7DCX - chains D and G of the 9 polymer chains in the assembly; structure by electron microscopy, 5.90 A resolution (low resolution: residue-level contacts below are approximate; hydrogen-bond / salt-bridge calls are withheld).

[Chain D]
Molecule: Spike glycoprotein
From: Severe acute respiratory syndrome coronavirus 2
UniProtKB: P0DTC2 (SPIKE_SARS2); residue numbers follow UniProt; this construct covers 1-1208
Sequence (1261 residues; each row starts with the number of its first residue):
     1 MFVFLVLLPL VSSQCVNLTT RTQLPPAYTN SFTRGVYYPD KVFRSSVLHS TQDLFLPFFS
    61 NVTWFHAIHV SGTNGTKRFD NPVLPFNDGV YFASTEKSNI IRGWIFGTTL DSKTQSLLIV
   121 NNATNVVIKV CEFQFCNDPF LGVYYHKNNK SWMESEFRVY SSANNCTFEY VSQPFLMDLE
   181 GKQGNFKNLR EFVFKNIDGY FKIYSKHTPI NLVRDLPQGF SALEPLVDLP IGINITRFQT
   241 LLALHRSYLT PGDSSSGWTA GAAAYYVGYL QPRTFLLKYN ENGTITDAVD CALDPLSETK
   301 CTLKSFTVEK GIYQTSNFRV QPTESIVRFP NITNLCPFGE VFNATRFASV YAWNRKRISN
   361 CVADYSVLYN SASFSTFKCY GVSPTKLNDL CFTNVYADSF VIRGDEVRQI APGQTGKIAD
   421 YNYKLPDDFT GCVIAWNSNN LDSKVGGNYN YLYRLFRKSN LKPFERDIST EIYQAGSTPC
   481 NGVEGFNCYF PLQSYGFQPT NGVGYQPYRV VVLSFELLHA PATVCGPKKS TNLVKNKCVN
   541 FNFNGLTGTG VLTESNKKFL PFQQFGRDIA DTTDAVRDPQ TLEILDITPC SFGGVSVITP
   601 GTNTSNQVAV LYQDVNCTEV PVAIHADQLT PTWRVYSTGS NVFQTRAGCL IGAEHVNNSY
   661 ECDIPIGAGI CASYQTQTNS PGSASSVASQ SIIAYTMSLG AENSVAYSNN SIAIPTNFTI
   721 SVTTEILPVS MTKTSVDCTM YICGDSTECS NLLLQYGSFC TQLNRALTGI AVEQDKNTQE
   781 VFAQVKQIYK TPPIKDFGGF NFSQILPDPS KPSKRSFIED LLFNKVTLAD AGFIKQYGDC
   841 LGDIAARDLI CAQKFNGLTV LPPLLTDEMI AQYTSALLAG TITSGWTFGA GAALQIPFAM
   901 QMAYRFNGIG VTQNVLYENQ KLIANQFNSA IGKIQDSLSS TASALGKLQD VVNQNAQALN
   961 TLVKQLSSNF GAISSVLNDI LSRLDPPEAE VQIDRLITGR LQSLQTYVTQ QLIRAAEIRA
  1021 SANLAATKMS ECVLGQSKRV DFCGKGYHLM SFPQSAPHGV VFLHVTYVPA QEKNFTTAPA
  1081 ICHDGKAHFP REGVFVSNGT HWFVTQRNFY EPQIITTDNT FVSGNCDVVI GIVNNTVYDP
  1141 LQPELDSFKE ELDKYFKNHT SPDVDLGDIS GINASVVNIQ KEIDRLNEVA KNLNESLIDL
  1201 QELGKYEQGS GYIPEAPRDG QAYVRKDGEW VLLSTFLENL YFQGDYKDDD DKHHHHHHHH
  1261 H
Disordered / not traced: 1-13, 70-76, 248-254, 621-640, 677-689, 812, 828-854, 1148-1261
Construct notes: engineered mutation Gly682 (Arg in P0DTC2), Ser683 (Arg in P0DTC2), Ser685 (Arg in P0DTC2), Pro986 (Lys in P0DTC2), Pro987 (Val in P0DTC2); expression tag (1209-1261)
Cystine bridges: Cys131-Cys166, Cys291-Cys301, Cys336-Cys361, Cys379-Cys432, Cys391-Cys525, Cys480-Cys488, Cys538-Cys590, Cys617-Cys649, Cys662-Cys671, Cys738-Cys760, Cys743-Cys749, Cys1032-Cys1043, Cys1082-Cys1126
UniProt features mapped onto this chain:
  - region: Asn280 to Cys301 (Putative superantigen), Arg403 to Asp405 (Integrin-binding motif), Asn448 to Phe456 (Immunodominant HLA epitope recognized by the CD8+), Pro681, Ala684 (Putative superantigen), Ser816 to Tyr837 (Fusion peptide 1), Lys835 to Phe855 (Fusion peptide 2), Asp1163 to Glu1202 (Heptad repeat 2)
  - site: Arg815, Ser816 (Cleavage)
  - glycosylation: Asn17 (N-linked (GlcNAc...) (complex) asparagine), Asn61 (N-linked (GlcNAc...) (hybrid) asparagine), Asn74 (N-linked (GlcNAc...) (complex) asparagine), Asn122 (N-linked (GlcNAc...) (hybrid) asparagine), Asn149 (N-linked (GlcNAc...) (complex) asparagine), Asn165 (N-linked (GlcNAc...) (complex) asparagine), Asn234 (N-linked (GlcNAc...) (high mannose) asparagine), Asn282 (N-linked (GlcNAc...) (complex) asparagine), Thr323 (O-linked (GalNAc) threonine), Ser325 (O-linked (HexNAc...) serine), Asn331 (N-linked (GlcNAc...) (complex) asparagine), Asn343 (N-linked (GlcNAc...) (complex) asparagine), Asn603 (N-linked (GlcNAc...) (hybrid) asparagine), Asn616 (N-linked (GlcNAc...) (complex) asparagine), Asn657 (N-linked (GlcNAc...) (complex) asparagine), Thr676 (O-linked (GlcNAc...) threonine), Thr678 (O-linked (GlcNAc...) threonine), Asn709 (N-linked (GlcNAc...) (high mannose) asparagine), Asn717 (N-linked (GlcNAc...) (hybrid) asparagine), Asn801 (N-linked (GlcNAc...) (hybrid) asparagine) and 6 more in UniProt
  - natural variant: Leu5 (L5F: In strain: Iota/B.1.526), Ser13 (S13I: In strain: Epsilon/B.1.427/B.1.429), Leu18 (L18F: In strain: Beta/B.1.351, Gamma/P.1 and 1 more), Thr19 (T19I: In strain: Omicron/BQ.1.1, Omicron/XBB.1.5 and 1 more; T19R: In strain: Delta/B.1.617.2, Omicron/BA.2 and 4 more), Thr20 (T20N: In strain: Gamma/P.1), Leu24 to Ala27 (sequence variant, change not given here; In strain: Omicron/BA.2, Omicron/BA.2.12.1 and 6 more), Pro26 (P26S: In strain: Gamma/P.1), Gln52 (Q52H: In strain: Omicron/EG.5.1), Ala67 (A67V: In strain: Eta/B.1.525, Omicron/BA.1), His69 to Val70 (deletion: In strain: Alpha/B.1.1.7, Eta/B.1.525 and 5 more), Gly75 (G75V: In strain: Lambda/C.37), Thr76 (T76I: In strain: Lambda/C.37), 82 further natural variant entries in UniProt
  - mutagenesis: His69 to Val70 (Increased incorporation of cleaved spike into virions), Asn121 (N121Q: Partial loss of biliverdin affinity), Arg190 (R190K: Partial loss of biliverdin affinity), Asn234 (N234Q: Increased resistance to neutralizing antibodies), Asn331 (N331Q: Reduced viral infectivity), Asn343 (N343Q: Reduced viral infectivity), Leu452 (L452R: Increased resistance to neutralizing antibodies. Decreases HLA binding to NF9 epitope. Increased binding affinity to human ACE2), Tyr453 (Y453F: Decreased HLA binding to NF9 epitope. Increased binding affinity to human ACE2), Ala475 (A475V: Increased resistance to neutralizing antibodies), Val483 (V483A: Increased resistance to neutralizing antibodies), Glu484 (E484D: Increased replication in human TMEM106B overexpressing cells), Phe490 (F490L: Increased resistance to neutralizing antibodies and human covalescent sera neutralization), 12 further mutagenesis entries in UniProt

[Chain G]
Molecule: The light chain of 3C1 fab
From: Mus musculus
Notes: antibody fragment or engineered binder
Sequence (214 residues; each row starts with the number of its first residue):
     1 DIVMTQSHKF MSTSVGHRVS ITCKASQDVG NDVAWYQQKP GQSPKLLIYW ASTRHTGVPD
    61 RFTGSGSGTD FTLTISNVQS EDLADYFCQQ YNRYPYTFGG GTKLEIKRAD AAPTVSIFPP
   121 SSEQLTSGGA SVVCFLNNFY PKDINVKWKI DGSERQNGVL NSWTDQDSKD STYSMSSTLT
   181 LTKDEYERHN SYTCEATHKT STSPIVKSFN RNEC
Disordered / not traced: 149-155, 188-214
Cystine bridges: Cys23-Cys88

[How chain D and chain G interact]
Residue-residue contacts - 47 pairs, chain D then chain G:
  Asp111(D) with Ala109(G)
  Ser112(D) with Asp110(G)
  Lys113(D) with Lys107(G)
  Glu132(D) with Asp110(G)
  Gln134(D) with Asp110(G)
  Phe342(D) with Arg93(G)
  Tyr365(D) with Val29(G); Gly30(G)
  Ser366(D) with Val29(G); Gly30(G); Asn31(G)
  Val367(D) with Val29(G); Asn92(G)
  Leu368(D) with Asp28(G); Val29(G); Asn92(G)
  Tyr369(D) with Gln27(G); Asp28(G)
  Asn370(D) with Ala25(G); Gln27(G); Asp28(G); Val29(G); Phe71(G)
  Ser371(D) with Gln89(G); Gln90(G); Thr97(G)
  Ala372(D) with Ile2(G); Met4(G); Gln90(G); Pro95(G); Thr97(G)
  Ser373(D) with Gln90(G); Arg93(G); Tyr94(G); Pro95(G)
  Phe374(D) with Arg93(G); Tyr94(G)
  Ser375(D) with Ile2(G)
  Phe377(D) with Ile2(G); Ser26(G); Gln27(G)
  Cys379(D) with Ser26(G)
  Pro384(D) with Ser26(G)
  Thr385(D) with Gln27(G); Gly68(G); Thr69(G)
  Cys432(D) with Gln27(G)
Interface residues without a listed pair, chain D (25 interface residues in all): Asn343, Asn388, Leu513
Interface residues without a listed pair, chain G (28 interface residues in all): Asp1, Val3, Asp32, Cys88, Arg108, Ala111

[In short]
Chain D and chain G form an interface of 25 and 28 residues respectively. Curated annotation (UniProt) lists
24 mutagenesis sites on chain D.
Here chain D is Spike glycoprotein (Severe acute respiratory syndrome coronavirus 2) and chain G is the light
chain of 3C1 fab (Mus musculus). Entry 7DCX (S-3C1-F3a structure, two RBDs are up and one RBD is down, each
RBD binds with a ...) was determined by electron microscopy (same publication as 7DCC, 7DD2 and 7DD8).
